Entry 9K8W (X-ray diffraction, 2.65 A resolution); this record covers chain A.

# Chain A
Name: Calcium indicator GCaMP6s-BrUS, Calmodulin-1
Source organism: synthetic construct
UniProtKB: P0DP23 (CALM1_HUMAN); residues 316-463 here correspond to UniProt positions 2-149 (UniProt number = residue number - 314)
Chain sequence (461 residues; each row starts with the number of its first residue; note: 2 numbers in that range are skipped by the numbering (no residue carries them; nothing is unmodelled there)):
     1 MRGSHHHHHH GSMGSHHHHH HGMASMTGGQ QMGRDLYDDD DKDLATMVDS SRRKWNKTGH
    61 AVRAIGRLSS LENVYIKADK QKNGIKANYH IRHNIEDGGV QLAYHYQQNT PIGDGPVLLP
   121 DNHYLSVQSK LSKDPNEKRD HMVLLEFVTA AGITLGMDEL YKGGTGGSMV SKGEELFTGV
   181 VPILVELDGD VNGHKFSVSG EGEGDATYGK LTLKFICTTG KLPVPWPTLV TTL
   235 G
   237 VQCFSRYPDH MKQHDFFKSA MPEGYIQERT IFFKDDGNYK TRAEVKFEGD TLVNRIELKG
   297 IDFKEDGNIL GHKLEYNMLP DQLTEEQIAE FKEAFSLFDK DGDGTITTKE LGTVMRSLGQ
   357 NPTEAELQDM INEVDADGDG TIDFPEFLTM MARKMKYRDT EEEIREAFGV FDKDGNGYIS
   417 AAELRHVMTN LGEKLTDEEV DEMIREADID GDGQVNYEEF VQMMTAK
Unresolved in the structure: 1-44, 158-169, 462-463
Differences from the reference sequence: engineered mutation Pro-316 (Ala2 in P0DP23), Asp-375 (Asn61 in P0DP23), Tyr-393 (Asp79 in P0DP23), Arg-394 (Thr80 in P0DP23), Thr-396 (Ser82 in P0DP23), Gly-405 (Arg91 in P0DP23)
Modified / non-standard residues: Gly-235 ({(4Z)-2-(aminomethyl)-4-[(4-hydroxyphenyl)methylidene]-5-oxo-4,5-dihydro-1H-imidazol-1-yl}acetic acid; CR2)
Covalently attached groups: covalent link Leu-233/Gly-235; covalent link Gly-235/Val-237
Ion coordination: Ca2+ site 1: Asp-335, Asp-337, Asp-339, Thr-341, Glu-346; Ca2+ site 2: Asp-371, Asp-373, Asp-375, Thr-377, Glu-382; Ca2+ site 3: Asp-408, Asp-410, Asn-412, Tyr-414, Glu-419; Ca2+ site 4: Asp-444, Asp-446, Asp-448, Gln-450, Glu-455
Swiss-Prot annotation at these positions:
  - binding site (Ca(2+)): Asp-335, Asp-337, Asp-339, Thr-341, Glu-346, Asp-371, Asp-373, Thr-377, Glu-382, Asp-408, Asp-410, Asn-412, Tyr-414, Glu-419, Asp-444, Asp-446, Asp-448, Gln-450, Glu-455
  - modified residue: Lys-336 (N6-acetyllysine), Thr-359 (Phosphothreonine), Lys-409 (N6-acetyllysine), Tyr-414 (Phosphotyrosine), Ser-416 (Phosphoserine), Thr-425 (Phosphothreonine), Lys-430 (N6,N6,N6-trimethyllysine), Tyr-453 (Phosphotyrosine)
  - cross-link: Lys-336 (Glycyl lysine isopeptide (Lys-Gly) (interchain with G-Cter in SUMO2))
Reported in the primary citation:
  - conformationally variable residues (loop rearrangement, side-chain flip): Glu-146, Gln-238, Met-314 to Leu-319, Arg-389, Gly-428 to Ala-443
  - contacts within the chain: Gln-107/Gln-238 (hydrogen bond), Ser-126/Arg-389, Val-127/Arg-389 (backbone contact)

# Overview
Asp-335, Asp-337, Asp-339, Thr-341 and Glu-346 coordinate Ca2+ site 1. The Ca2+ site 2 is built by Asp-371,
Asp-373, Asp-375, Thr-377 and Glu-382. UniProt lists 19 Ca2+-binding residues. The paper reports
conformational variability at Glu-146, Gln-238 and Met-314 among others; contacts within the chain involving
Gln-238, Gln-107 and Arg-389 among others.
Chain A is Calcium indicator GCaMP6s-BrUS, Calmodulin-1 (synthetic construct); the structure, Crystal
structure of the calcium indicator GCaMP6s-BrUS in calcium-bound state, was determined by X-ray diffraction
(same publication as 9K8X).
